PDB entry 3FS4 | X-ray diffraction, 2.22 A resolution | chains C and D of the 4 polymer chains in the assembly

# Chain C
Protein: Hemoglobin subunit alpha-A
From: Struthio camelus
UniProt: P01981 (HBA_STRCA); residue numbers follow UniProt; this construct covers 1-141
Amino-acid sequence (141 residues; row label = number of the first residue in the row):
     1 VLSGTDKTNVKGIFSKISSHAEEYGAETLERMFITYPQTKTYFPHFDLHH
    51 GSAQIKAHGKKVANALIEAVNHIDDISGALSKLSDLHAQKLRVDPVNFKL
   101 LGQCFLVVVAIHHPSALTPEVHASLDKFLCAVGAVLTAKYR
Metal / ion sites: heme Fe: H87 (together with oxygen molecule)
Small-molecule neighbours: heme / oxygen molecule: L29, M32, T39, Y42, F43, H45, F46, H58, K61, V62, A65, L66, L83, L86, H87, L91, V93, N97, F98, L101, V132, G133, L136
Curated features (UniProtKB/Swiss-Prot):
  - binding site (O2): H58
  - binding site (heme b): H87

# Chain D
Protein: Hemoglobin subunit beta
From: Struthio camelus
UniProt: P02123 (HBB_STRCA); residues 1-146 here = UniProt positions 1-146
Amino-acid sequence (146 residues; row label = number of the first residue in the row):
     1 VQWSAEEKQLISGLWGKVNVADCGAEALARLLIVYPWTQRFFASFGNLSS
    51 PTAILGNPMVRAHGKKVLTSFGDAVKNLDNIKNTFAQLSELHCDKLHVDP
   101 ENFRLLGDILIIVLAAHFTKEFTPECQAAWQKLVRVVAHALARKYH
Metal / ion sites: heme Fe: H92 (together with oxygen molecule)
Small-molecule neighbours:
  - heme (HEM): L31, T38, F41, F42, S44, F45, H63, K66, V67, S70, F71, F85, L88, L91, H92, L96, V98, N102, F103, L106, V137, L141
  - oxygen molecule (OXY): L28, F42, H63, V67, H92, L106
Curated features (UniProtKB/Swiss-Prot):
  - binding site (heme b): H63, H92

# Chain C / chain D interface
Contacting residue pairs (43; chain C residue first):
  R31(C) with F122(D), hydrogen bond (side chain-backbone); T123(D); P124(D); Q127(D), hydrogen bond
  I34(C) with P124(D); E125(D); A128(D)
  T35(C) with Q127(D); A128(D); Q131(D)
  Y36(C) with Q131(D)
  K99(C) with R104(D)
  L100(C) with R104(D)
  Q103(C) with D108(D); I111(D); I112(D)
  C104(C) with Q127(D)
  L106(C) with I112(D), hydrophobic
  V107(C) with I111(D), hydrophobic; A115(D); Q127(D)
  A110(C) with I112(D); A115(D); A116(D)
  I111(C) with A115(D); T119(D); F122(D)
  P114(C) with A116(D); T119(D)
  L117(C) with R30(D), hydrogen bond (backbone-side chain); I112(D), hydrophobic
  T118(C) with R30(D)
  P119(C) with R30(D); I33(D), hydrophobic; L55(D), hydrophobic
  E120(C) with P51(D)
  H122(C) with R30(D), hydrogen bond; V34(D); I109(D); I112(D)
  A123(C) with V34(D), hydrophobic
  D126(C) with V34(D); Y35(D)
Also at the interface, not in a pair above, chain C (21 interface residues in all): H112
Also at the interface, not in a pair above, chain D (23 interface residues in all): K120, R135

# In short
21 residues of chain C face 23 of chain D across their interface, with 4 hydrogen bonds. Among the polar pairs
are R31(C)-F122(D), R31(C)-Q127(D) and L117(C)-R30(D). Chain C binds heme / oxygen molecule. Chain D binds
heme and oxygen molecule.
Chain C is Hemoglobin subunit alpha-A and chain D is Hemoglobin subunit beta, both from Struthio camelus; the
structure, Crystal structure determination of Ostrich hemoglobin at 2.2 Angstrom resolution, was determined by
X-ray diffraction together with 6ZMX and 6ZMY from the same study.
